7T74 - chains H and E of the 14 polymer chains in the assembly; structure by electron microscopy, 3.35 A resolution.

[Chain H]
Name: PCT64.35S Fab Heavy Chain
Organism: Homo sapiens
Notes: antibody fragment or engineered binder
Amino-acid sequence (134 residues; each row starts with the number of its first residue; a row labelled like 52A-52C holds insertion residues (52A, then the next letters in order)):
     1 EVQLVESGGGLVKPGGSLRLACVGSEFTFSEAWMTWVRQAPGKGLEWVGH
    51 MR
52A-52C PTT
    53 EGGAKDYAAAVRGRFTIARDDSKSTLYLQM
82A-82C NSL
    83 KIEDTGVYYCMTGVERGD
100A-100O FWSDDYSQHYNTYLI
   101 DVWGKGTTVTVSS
Disordered / not traced: 110-113
Modified residues: Tyr100F (O-sulfo-L-tyrosine; TYS)
Cystine bridges: Cys22-Cys92
From the paper describing this entry:
  - post-translational modification sites: Tyr100F

[Chain E]
Name: HIV Envelope ApexGT2 gp120
Organism: Human immunodeficiency virus 1
Amino-acid sequence (504 residues; each row starts with the number of its first residue; note: 23 numbers in that range are skipped by the numbering (no residue carries them; nothing is unmodelled there); a row labelled like 397A-397L holds insertion residues (397A, then the next letters in order); numbering starts at 0):
     0 MGILPSPGMPALLSLVSLLSVLLMGCVAETGAENLWVTVYYGVPVWKDAE
    50 TTLFCASDAKAYETEKHNVWATHACVPTDPNPQEIHLENVTEEFNMWKNN
   100 MVEQMHEDIISLWDQSLKPCVKLTPLCVTLQCTNVTNNITDDMR
   152 GELKNCSFNATTELRNKRQKVYSLFYRLDIVPMGENSTNYRLINCNTSAI
   202 TQACPKVSFEPIPIHYCAPAGFAILKCKDKKFNGTGPCPSVSTVQCTHGI
   252 KPVVSTQLLLNGSLAEEEVIIRSENITNNAKNILVQLNTPVQINCTRPNN
   302 NTVKSIRI
   312 GPGQAFYYTGDI
  323A I
   324 GDIRQAHCNVSKATWNETLGKVVKQLRKHFGNNTIIRFAQSSGGDLEVTT
   374 HSFNCGGEFFYCNTSGLFNSTWIS
397A-397L NTSVQGSNSTGS
   399 N
   412 DSITLPCRIKQIINMWQRIGQAMYAPPIQGVIRCVSNITGLILTRDGGST
   462 NSTTETFRPGGGDMRDNWRSELYKYKVVKIEPLGVAPTRCKRRVVGRRRR
   512 RR
Disordered / not traced: 0-32, 58-81, 397A-397L, 458-463, 504-513
Cystine bridges: Cys119-Cys205, Cys126-Cys196, Cys131-Cys157, Cys218-Cys247, Cys228-Cys239, Cys296-Cys331, Cys378-Cys445, Cys385-Cys418
Glycans and other covalent adducts: N-acetylglucosamine (NAG) linked to Asn88, Asn133, Asn137, Asn156, Asn160, Asn197, Asn234, Asn262, Asn276, Asn295, Asn301, Asn332, Asn339, Asn355, Asn386, Asn392, Asn448
From the paper describing this entry:
  - post-translational modification sites: Asn156, Asn160
  - mutagenesis - T189A/N195D (K_D_ of 78 nM): increased binding to PCT64 LMCA

[Interface between chain H and chain E]
Pairs across the interface (10; chain H residue first):
  Asp100D(H) with Arg166(E)
  Tyr100F(H) with Lys121(E); Thr123(E); Pro124(E); Thr162(E)
  Ser100G(H) with Thr162(E); Arg166(E)
  Gln100H(H) with Arg166(E), hydrogen bond (backbone-backbone); Asn167(E)
  His100I(H) with Arg169(E), hydrogen bond
Also at the interface, not in a pair above, chain H (7 interface residues in all): Ser100C, Asp100E
From the paper, about this interface:
  - epitope / paratope residues, chain H: Tyr100F(H)

[Overview]
The chain H/chain E interface involves 7 residues from each chain, with 2 hydrogen bonds. Among the polar
pairs are His100I(H)-Arg169(E) and Gln100H(H)-Arg166(E). N-acetylglucosamine is covalently linked to Asn88(E),
Asn133(E), Asn137(E), Asn156(E), Asn160(E) and Asn197(E) and 11 more. The paper reports that T189A/N195D of
chain E increase binding to PCT64 LMCA; the epitope/paratope residue Tyr100F(H).
Here chain H is PCT64.35S Fab Heavy Chain (Homo sapiens) and chain E is HIV Envelope ApexGT2 gp120 (Human
immunodeficiency virus 1). Entry 7T74 (HIV-1 Envelope ApexGT2 in complex with PCT64.35S Fab and RM20A3 Fab)
was determined by electron microscopy together with 7T75 and 7T77 from the same study.
